PDB entry 1TK5 | X-ray diffraction, 2.20 A resolution | chains P and A of the 4 polymer chains in the assembly

Chain P:
Molecule: 22-nt DNA strand
Sequence (22 nucleotides; row label = number of the first residue in the row):
   801 CGAAAACGAC GGCCAGTGCC AX
Disordered / not traced: 801-811
Modified / non-standard residues: DDG (2',3'-dideoxy-guanosine-5'-monophosphate) at position 822

Chain A:
Protein: DNA polymerase
Source organism: Enterobacteria phage T7
Notes: EC 2.7.7.7
UniProtKB: P00581 (DPOL_BPT7); numbering as in UniProt; present here: 1-117, 124-704
Amino-acid sequence (698 residues; numbered 1 to 704; 6 numbers in that range are skipped by the numbering (no residue carries them; nothing is unmodelled there); the number before each row is that of its first residue):
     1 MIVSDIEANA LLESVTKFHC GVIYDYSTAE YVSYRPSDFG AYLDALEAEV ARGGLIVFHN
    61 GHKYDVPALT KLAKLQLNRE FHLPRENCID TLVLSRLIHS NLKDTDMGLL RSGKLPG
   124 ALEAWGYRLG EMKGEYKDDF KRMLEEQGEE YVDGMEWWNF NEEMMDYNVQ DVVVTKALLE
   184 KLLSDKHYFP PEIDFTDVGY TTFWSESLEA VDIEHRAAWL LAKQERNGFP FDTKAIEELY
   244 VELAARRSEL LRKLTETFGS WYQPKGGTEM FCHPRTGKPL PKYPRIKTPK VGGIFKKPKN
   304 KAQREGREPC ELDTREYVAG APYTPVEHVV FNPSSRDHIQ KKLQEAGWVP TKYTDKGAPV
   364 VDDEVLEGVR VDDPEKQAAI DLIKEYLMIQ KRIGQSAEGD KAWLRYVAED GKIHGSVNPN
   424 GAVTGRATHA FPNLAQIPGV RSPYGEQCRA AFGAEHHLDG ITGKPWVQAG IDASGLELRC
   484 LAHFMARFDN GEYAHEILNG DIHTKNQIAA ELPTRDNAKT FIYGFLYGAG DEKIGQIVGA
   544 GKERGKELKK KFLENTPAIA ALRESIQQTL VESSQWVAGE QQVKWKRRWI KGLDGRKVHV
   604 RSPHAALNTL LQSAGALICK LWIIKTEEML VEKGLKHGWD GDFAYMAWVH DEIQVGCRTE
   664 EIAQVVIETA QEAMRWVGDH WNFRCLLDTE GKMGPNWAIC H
Disordered / not traced: 302-303, 311-312, 533-536, 577-585
Metal / ion sites: Mg2+ near Asp5 (its only coordinating residue here)
Swiss-Prot annotation at these positions:
  - binding site (Mg(2+)): Asp5, Glu7, Asp174, Asp475, Ala476, Asp654
  - binding site (substrate): His506, Arg518, Lys522, Tyr526
From the paper describing this entry:
  - conformationally variable residues (order/disorder transition, side-chain flip): Tyr530, Gly531 to Lys536

Interface between chain P and chain A:
Pairs across the interface (25):
  DG816(P) - Lys359(A)  sugar contact
  DT817(P) - Thr357(A)  hydrogen bond to the phosphate
  DT817(P) - Lys359(A)  phosphate contact
  DG818(P) - Arg339(A)  sugar contact
  DG818(P) - Val363(A)  phosphate contact
  DG818(P) - Val364(A)  hydrogen bond to the phosphate
  DG818(P) - Asp365(A)  phosphate contact
  DC819(P) - Asp365(A)  phosphate contact
  DC819(P) - Asp366(A)  hydrogen bond to the phosphate
  DC819(P) - Lys394(A)  hydrogen bond to the base
  DC820(P) - Lys394(A)  sugar contact
  DC820(P) - Gln439(A)  hydrogen bond to the base
  DC820(P) - Pro441(A)  phosphate contact
  DA821(P) - Ala438(A)  sugar contact
  DA821(P) - Gln439(A)  sugar contact
  DA821(P) - Ile440(A)  sugar contact
  DA821(P) - Pro441(A)  phosphate contact
  DA821(P) - Gly442(A)  hydrogen bond to the phosphate
  DA821(P) - Ser445(A)  hydrogen bond to the phosphate
  DDG_822(P) - Arg429(A)  base contact
  DDG_822(P) - Arg452(A)  salt bridge to the phosphate
  DDG_822(P) - Gln615(A)  base contact
  DDG_822(P) - Val652(A)  sugar contact
  DDG_822(P) - His653(A)  sugar contact
  DDG_822(P) - Asp654(A)  sugar contact
Interface residues without a listed pair, chain A (25 interface residues in all): Ala361, Pro362, Arg395, Tyr530, Glu655

Overview:
7 residues of chain P face 25 of chain A across their interface, with 7 hydrogen bonds and 1 salt bridge.
Polar contacts include DC819(P)-Lys394(A), DC820(P)-Gln439(A) and DT817(P)-Thr357(A). UniProt lists 6
Mg2+-binding residues and 4 substrate-binding residues on chain A. The paper reports conformational
variability at Tyr530(A) and Gly531(A).
Chain P is a 22-nt DNA strand and chain A is DNA polymerase (Enterobacteria phage T7); the structure, T7 DNA
polymerase binary complex with 8 oxo guanosine in the templating strand, was determined by X-ray diffraction
(same publication as 1T8E, 1TK0, 1TK8 and 1TKD).
